Entry 1I7U (X-ray diffraction, 1.80 A resolution); this record covers chains A and C of the 3 polymer chains in the assembly.

== Chain A ==
Molecule: HLA class I histocompatibility antigen, a-2 alpha chain
Source organism: Homo sapiens
Notes: fragment: extracellular domain, residues 25-299
UniProtKB: P01892 (1A02_HUMAN); residues 1-275 here correspond to UniProt positions 25-299 (UniProt number = residue number + 24)
Amino-acid sequence (275 residues; numbered 1 to 275; the number before each row is that of its first residue):
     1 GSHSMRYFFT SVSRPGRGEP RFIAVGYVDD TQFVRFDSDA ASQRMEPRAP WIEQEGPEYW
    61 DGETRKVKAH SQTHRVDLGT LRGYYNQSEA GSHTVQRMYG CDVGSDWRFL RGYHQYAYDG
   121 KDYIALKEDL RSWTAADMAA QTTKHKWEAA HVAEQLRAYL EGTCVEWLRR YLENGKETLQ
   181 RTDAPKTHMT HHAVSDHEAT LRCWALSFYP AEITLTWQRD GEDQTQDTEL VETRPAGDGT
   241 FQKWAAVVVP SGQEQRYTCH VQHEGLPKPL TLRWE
Disulfides: Cys101-Cys164, Cys203-Cys259

== Chain C ==
Molecule: 9 residue peptide
Amino-acid sequence (9 residues; row label = number of the first residue in the row):
     1 ALWGFVPVL

== Chain A / chain C interface ==
Contacting residue pairs (40):
  Met5(A) with Ala1(C)
  Tyr7(A) with Ala1(C), hydrogen bond (side chain-backbone); Leu2(C)
  Phe9(A) with Leu2(C), hydrophobic
  Met45(A) with Leu2(C), hydrophobic
  Glu63(A) with Ala1(C); Leu2(C), hydrogen bond (side chain-backbone)
  Lys66(A) with Ala1(C); Leu2(C), hydrogen bond (side chain-backbone); Gly4(C)
  Val67(A) with Leu2(C)
  His70(A) with Leu2(C); Trp3(C), hydrogen bond (side chain-backbone); Val6(C)
  Thr73(A) with Val6(C); Pro7(C)
  Asp77(A) with Val8(C); Leu9(C), hydrogen bond (side chain-backbone)
  Thr80(A) with Leu9(C)
  Leu81(A) with Leu9(C), hydrophobic
  Tyr84(A) with Leu9(C), hydrogen bond (side chain-backbone)
  Arg97(A) with Trp3(C); Pro7(C)
  Tyr99(A) with Leu2(C); Trp3(C), hydrogen bond (side chain-backbone)
  His114(A) with Trp3(C)
  Tyr116(A) with Pro7(C); Leu9(C), hydrophobic
  Thr143(A) with Leu9(C), hydrogen bond (side chain-backbone)
  Lys146(A) with Leu9(C)
  Trp147(A) with Pro7(C), hydrophobic; Val8(C), hydrogen bond (side chain-backbone); Leu9(C), hydrophobic
  Gln155(A) with Phe5(C)
  Leu156(A) with Trp3(C), hydrophobic
  Tyr159(A) with Ala1(C), hydrogen bond (side chain-backbone); Leu2(C); Trp3(C), hydrophobic
  Trp167(A) with Ala1(C)
  Tyr171(A) with Ala1(C), hydrogen bond (side chain-backbone)
Other interface residues (no listed pair), chain A (29 interface residues in all): Ala69, His74, Tyr123, Val152

== Overview ==
29 residues of chain A and 9 residues of chain C are in contact, with 11 hydrogen bonds. Polar pairs include
Tyr7(A)-Ala1(C), Glu63(A)-Leu2(C) and Lys66(A)-Leu2(C).
Here chain A is HLA class I histocompatibility antigen, a-2 alpha chain (Homo sapiens) and chain C is 9
residue peptide. Entry 1I7U (Crystal structure of class I MHC A2 in complex with peptide P1049-6V) was
determined by X-ray diffraction together with 1I7R and 1I7T from the same study.
